2RGX - chain A; structure by X-ray diffraction, 1.90 A resolution.

[Chain A]
Protein: Adenylate kinase
Source organism: Aquifex aeolicus
Notes: EC 2.7.4.3
Reference sequence: O66490 (KAD_AQUAE); numbering as in UniProt (aligned over 1-206)
Chain sequence (206 residues; numbered 1 to 206; the number before each row is that of its first residue):
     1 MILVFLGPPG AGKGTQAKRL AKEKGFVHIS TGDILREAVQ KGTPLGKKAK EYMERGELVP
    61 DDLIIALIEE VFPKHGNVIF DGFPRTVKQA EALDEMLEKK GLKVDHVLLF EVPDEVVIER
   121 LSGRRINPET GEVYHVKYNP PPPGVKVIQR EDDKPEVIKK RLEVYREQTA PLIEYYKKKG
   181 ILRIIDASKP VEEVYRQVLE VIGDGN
Disordered / not traced: 204-206
Bound ions: Zn2+ site 1: Glu95, Glu98; Zn2+ site 2 near His106 (its only coordinating residue here); Zn2+ site 3: Glu163, Glu167
Residues lining bound ligands: bis(adenosine)-5'-pentaphosphate (AP5): Pro8, Pro9, Gly10, Ala11, Gly12, Lys13, Gly14, Thr15, Thr31, Gly32, Leu35, Arg36, Tyr52, Met53, Gly56, Glu57, Leu58, Val59, Ile64, Asp81, Gly82, Phe83, Arg85, Gln89, Arg120, Leu121, Gly123, Arg124, Arg125, Val133, Tyr134, His135, Tyr138, Arg150, Asp152, Arg161, Ala187, Lys189, Pro190, Val191, Val194
Swiss-Prot annotation at these positions:
  - region: Ser30 to Val59 (NMP), Gly123 to Asp153 (LID)
  - binding site (ATP): Gly10 to Thr15, Arg120, Arg124, Val133, Tyr134, Lys189
  - binding site (AMP): Thr31, Glu57 to Val59, Gly82 to Arg85, Gln89, Arg161

[Summary]
Chain A binds bis(adenosine)-5'-pentaphosphate. The Zn2+ site 1 is built by Glu95 and Glu98. The Zn2+ site 3
is built by Glu163 and Glu167. Curated annotation (UniProt) lists 11 ATP-binding residues and 10 AMP-binding
residues.
Chain A is Adenylate kinase (Aquifex aeolicus); the structure, Crystal Structure of Adenylate Kinase from
Aquifex Aeolicus in complex with Ap5A, was determined by X-ray diffraction together with 2RH5 from the same
study.
